Entry 8R5Y (electron microscopy, 2.70 A resolution); this record covers chains B and C of the 3 polymer chains in the assembly.

# Chain B
Protein: Coxsackievirus B5 (mutant CVB5F.cas.genogroupB) in particle A state - VP1
Source organism: Coxsackievirus B5
Chain sequence (851 residues; numbered -68 to 782; the number before each row is that of its first residue; numbers below 1 keep their minus sign (Met-68 is residue -68)):
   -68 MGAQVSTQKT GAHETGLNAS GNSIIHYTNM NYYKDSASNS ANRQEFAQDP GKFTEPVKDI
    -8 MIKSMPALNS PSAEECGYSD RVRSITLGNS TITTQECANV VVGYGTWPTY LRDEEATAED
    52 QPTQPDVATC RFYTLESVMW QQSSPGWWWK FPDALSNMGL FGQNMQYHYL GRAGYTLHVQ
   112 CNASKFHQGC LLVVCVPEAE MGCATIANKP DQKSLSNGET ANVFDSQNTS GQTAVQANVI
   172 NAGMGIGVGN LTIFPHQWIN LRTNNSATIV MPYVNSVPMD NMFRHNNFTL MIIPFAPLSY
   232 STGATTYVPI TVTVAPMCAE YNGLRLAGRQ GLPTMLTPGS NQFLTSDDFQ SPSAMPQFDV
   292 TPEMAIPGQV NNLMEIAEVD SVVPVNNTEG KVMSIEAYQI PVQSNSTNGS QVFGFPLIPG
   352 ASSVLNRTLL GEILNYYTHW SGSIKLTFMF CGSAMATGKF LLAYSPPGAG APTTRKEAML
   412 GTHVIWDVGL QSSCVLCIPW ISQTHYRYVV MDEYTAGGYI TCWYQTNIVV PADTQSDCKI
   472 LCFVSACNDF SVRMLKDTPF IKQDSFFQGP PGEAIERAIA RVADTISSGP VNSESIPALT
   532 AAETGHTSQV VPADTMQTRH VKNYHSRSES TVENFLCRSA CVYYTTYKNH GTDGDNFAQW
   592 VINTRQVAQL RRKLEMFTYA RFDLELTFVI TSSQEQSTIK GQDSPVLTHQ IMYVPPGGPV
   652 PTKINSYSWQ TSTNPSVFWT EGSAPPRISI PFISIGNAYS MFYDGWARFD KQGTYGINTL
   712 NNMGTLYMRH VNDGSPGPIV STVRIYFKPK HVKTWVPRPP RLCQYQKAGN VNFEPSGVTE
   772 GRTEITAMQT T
Not modelled in the structure: -68 to 11, 43-51, 259-782
Reported in the primary citation:
  - conformationally variable residues: Leu42 to Gln52

# Chain C
Protein: Coxsackievirus B5 (mutant CVB5F.cas.genogroupB) in particle A state - VP1
Source organism: Coxsackievirus B5
Chain sequence (851 residues; numbered -329 to 521; the number before each row is that of its first residue; numbers below 1 keep their minus sign (Met-329 is residue -329)):
  -329 MGAQVSTQKT GAHETGLNAS GNSIIHYTNM NYYKDSASNS ANRQEFAQDP GKFTEPVKDI
  -269 MIKSMPALNS PSAEECGYSD RVRSITLGNS TITTQECANV VVGYGTWPTY LRDEEATAED
  -209 QPTQPDVATC RFYTLESVMW QQSSPGWWWK FPDALSNMGL FGQNMQYHYL GRAGYTLHVQ
  -149 CNASKFHQGC LLVVCVPEAE MGCATIANKP DQKSLSNGET ANVFDSQNTS GQTAVQANVI
   -89 NAGMGIGVGN LTIFPHQWIN LRTNNSATIV MPYVNSVPMD NMFRHNNFTL MIIPFAPLSY
   -29 STGATTYVPI TVTVAPMCAE YNGLRLAGRQ GLPTMLTPGS NQFLTSDDFQ SPSAMPQFDV
    31 TPEMAIPGQV NNLMEIAEVD SVVPVNNTEG KVMSIEAYQI PVQSNSTNGS QVFGFPLIPG
    91 ASSVLNRTLL GEILNYYTHW SGSIKLTFMF CGSAMATGKF LLAYSPPGAG APTTRKEAML
   151 GTHVIWDVGL QSSCVLCIPW ISQTHYRYVV MDEYTAGGYI TCWYQTNIVV PADTQSDCKI
   211 LCFVSACNDF SVRMLKDTPF IKQDSFFQGP PGEAIERAIA RVADTISSGP VNSESIPALT
   271 AAETGHTSQV VPADTMQTRH VKNYHSRSES TVENFLCRSA CVYYTTYKNH GTDGDNFAQW
   331 VINTRQVAQL RRKLEMFTYA RFDLELTFVI TSSQEQSTIK GQDSPVLTHQ IMYVPPGGPV
   391 PTKINSYSWQ TSTNPSVFWT EGSAPPRISI PFISIGNAYS MFYDGWARFD KQGTYGINTL
   451 NNMGTLYMRH VNDGSPGPIV STVRIYFKPK HVKTWVPRPP RLCQYQKAGN VNFEPSGVTE
   511 GRTEITAMQT T
Not modelled in the structure: -329 to 0, 174-186, 232-521
Disulfides: Cys167-Cys217

# Chain B / chain C interface
Contacting residue pairs (63; chain B residue first):
  Tyr35(B) - Pro37(C)  hydrophobic
  Tyr35(B) - Gly38(C)
  Gln73(B) - Gln205(C)
  Gln73(B) - Ser206(C)  hydrogen bond
  Lys116(B) - Ala124(C)
  Lys116(B) - Met125(C)
  Phe117(B) - Pro201(C)  hydrophobic
  His118(B) - Ser123(C)
  Gln119(B) - Cys121(C)
  Gln119(B) - Gly122(C)
  Gln119(B) - Ser123(C)  hydrogen bond (side chain-backbone)
  Gln119(B) - Asp207(C)  hydrogen bond (side chain-backbone)
  Gln119(B) - Cys208(C)
  Cys121(B) - Met119(C)  hydrophobic
  Cys121(B) - Cys121(C)  hydrophobic
  Ile171(B) - Val62(C)
  Ile171(B) - Met63(C)
  Ile171(B) - Ser64(C)
  Val179(B) - Tyr68(C)  hydrophobic
  Gly180(B) - Ser51(C)
  Gly180(B) - Val52(C)  hydrogen bond (backbone-backbone)
  Gly180(B) - Tyr68(C)  hydrogen bond (backbone-side chain)
  Asn181(B) - Ser51(C)  hydrogen bond
  Asn181(B) - Arg97(C)  hydrogen bond (side chain-backbone)
  Asn181(B) - Thr98(C)
  Asn181(B) - Leu99(C)  hydrogen bond (side chain-backbone)
  Thr183(B) - Val49(C)
  Thr183(B) - Asp50(C)  hydrogen bond (side chain-backbone)
  Thr183(B) - Ser51(C)
  Ile184(B) - Ile46(C)  hydrophobic
  Ile184(B) - Leu99(C)  hydrophobic
  Trp189(B) - Val52(C)  hydrophobic
  Trp189(B) - Phe213(C)  hydrophobic
  Asn191(B) - Met119(C)
  Asn191(B) - Phe120(C)  hydrogen bond (side chain-backbone)
  Asn191(B) - Cys121(C)
  Arg193(B) - Phe120(C)
  Arg193(B) - Gly122(C)
  Arg193(B) - Ser123(C)  hydrogen bond (side chain-backbone)
  Arg193(B) - Ala124(C)
  Arg193(B) - Ala126(C)  hydrogen bond (side chain-backbone)
  Arg193(B) - Val158(C)  hydrogen bond (side chain-backbone)
  Arg193(B) - Gly159(C)
  Thr194(B) - Ser162(C)
  Tyr204(B) - Pro37(C)
  Val205(B) - Pro37(C)  hydrophobic
  Asn206(B) - Met34(C)
  Asn206(B) - Ile36(C)
  Ser207(B) - Met34(C)
  Val208(B) - Met34(C)
  Pro209(B) - Met34(C)
  Ile224(B) - Ile65(C)  hydrophobic
  Pro225(B) - Ile65(C)
  Phe226(B) - Gln69(C)  hydrogen bond (backbone-side chain)
  Phe226(B) - Leu211(C)
  Ala227(B) - Cys121(C)  hydrophobic
  Pro228(B) - Gln69(C)
  Ser230(B) - Ser206(C)  hydrogen bond
  Tyr231(B) - Thr204(C)  hydrogen bond (backbone-side chain)
  Tyr231(B) - Gln205(C)  hydrogen bond
  Ser232(B) - Ala202(C)
  Ser232(B) - Asp203(C)
  Thr233(B) - Asp203(C)  hydrogen bond (backbone-backbone)
Also at the interface, not in a pair above, chain B (36 interface residues in all): Thr37, Gly120, Gly178, Pro203
Also at the interface, not in a pair above, chain C (40 interface residues in all): Lys209

# Overview
The interface between chain B and chain C involves 36 residues on one side and 40 on the other, with 18
hydrogen bonds. Among the polar pairs are Gln73(B)-Ser206(C), Gln119(B)-Ser123(C) and Gln119(B)-Asp207(C).
From the paper: conformational variability at Leu42(B).
Both chains are Coxsackievirus B5 (mutant CVB5F.cas.genogroupB) in particle A state - VP1 (Coxsackievirus B5).
Entry 8R5Y (Structure of coxsackievirus B5 capsid (mutant CVB5F.cas.genogroupB) - A particle) was determined
by electron microscopy together with 8R5X and 8R5Z from the same study.
